Entry 6AMO (X-ray diffraction, 2.50 A resolution); this record covers chains A and T of the 4 polymer chains in the assembly.

== Chain A ==
Name: HIV-1 reverse transcriptase P66 subunit
From: Human immunodeficiency virus type 1 group M subtype B (isolate BH10)
Notes: EC 2.7.7.49, 2.7.7.7
Reference sequence: P03366 (POL_HV1B1); residues 1-554 here correspond to UniProt positions 600-1153 (UniProt number = residue number + 599)
Chain sequence (556 residues; numbered -1 to 554; the number before each row is that of its first residue; numbers below 1 keep their minus sign (Met-1 is residue -1)):
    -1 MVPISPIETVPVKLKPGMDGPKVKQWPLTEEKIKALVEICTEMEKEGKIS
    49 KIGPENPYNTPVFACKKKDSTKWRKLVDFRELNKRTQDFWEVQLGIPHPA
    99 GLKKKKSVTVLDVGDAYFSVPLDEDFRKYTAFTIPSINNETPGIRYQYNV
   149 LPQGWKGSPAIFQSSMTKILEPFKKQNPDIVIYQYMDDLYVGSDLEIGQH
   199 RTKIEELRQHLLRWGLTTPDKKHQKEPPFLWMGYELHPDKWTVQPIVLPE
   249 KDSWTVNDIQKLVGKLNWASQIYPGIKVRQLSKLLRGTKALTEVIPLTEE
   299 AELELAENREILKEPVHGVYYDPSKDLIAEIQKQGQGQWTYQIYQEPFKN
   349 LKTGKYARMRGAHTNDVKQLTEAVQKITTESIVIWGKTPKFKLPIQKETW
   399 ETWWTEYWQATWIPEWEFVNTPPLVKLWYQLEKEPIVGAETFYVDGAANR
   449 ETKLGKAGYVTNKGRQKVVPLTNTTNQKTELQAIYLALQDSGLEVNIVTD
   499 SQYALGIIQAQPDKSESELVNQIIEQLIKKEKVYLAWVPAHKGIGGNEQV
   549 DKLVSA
Not modelled in the structure: 554
Construct notes: initiating methionine (-1); expression tag (0); engineered mutation Cys63 (Ile662 in P03366), Ser280 (Cys879 in P03366)
Ion coordination: Mg2+ site 1: Asp110, Val111, Asp185 (together with D4T); Mg2+ site 2: Asp443, Glu478, Asp498
Ligand contacts: D4T (2',3'-dehydro-2',3'-deoxy-thymidine 5'-triphosphate): Lys65, Arg72, Asp110, Val111, Gly112, Asp113, Ala114, Tyr115, Gln151, Met184, Asp185, Lys220
UniProt features mapped onto this chain:
  - region: Phe227 to His235 (RT 'primer grip')
  - motif: Trp398 to Trp414 (Tryptophan repeat motif)
  - binding site (Mg(2+)): Asp110, Asp185, Asp186, Asp443, Glu478, Asp498, Asp549
  - site: Trp401 (Essential for RT p66/p51 heterodimerization), Trp414 (Essential for RT p66/p51 heterodimerization), Phe440, Tyr441 (Cleavage)

== Chain T ==
Molecule: 27-nt DNA strand
Sequence (27 nucleotides; numbered 701 to 727; the number before each row is that of its first residue):
   701 ATGAACGGCGCCCGAACAGGGACTGTG
Not modelled in the structure: 701-703, 726-727

== How chain A and chain T interact ==
Contacting residue pairs - 41 pairs, chain A then chain T:
  Phe61(A) - DA704(T)  base contact
  Phe61(A) - DA705(T)  sugar contact
  Ala62(A) - DA704(T)  hydrogen bond to the base
  Leu74(A) - DA705(T)  base contact
  Asp76(A) - DA705(T)  sugar contact
  Arg78(A) - DA705(T)  phosphate contact
  Arg78(A) - DC706(T)  phosphate contact
  Asn81(A) - DC706(T)  sugar contact
  Glu89(A) - DG707(T)  phosphate contact
  Glu89(A) - DG708(T)  phosphate contact
  Gln91(A) - DG708(T)  sugar contact
  Leu92(A) - DC709(T)  sugar contact
  Ile94(A) - DG708(T)  base contact
  Ile94(A) - DC709(T)  sugar contact
  Gly152(A) - DA705(T)  base contact
  Gly152(A) - DC706(T)  sugar contact
  Lys154(A) - DC706(T)  phosphate contact
  Pro157(A) - DC706(T)  base contact
  Pro157(A) - DG707(T)  sugar contact
  Tyr183(A) - DG707(T)  hydrogen bond to the base
  Tyr183(A) - DG708(T)  base contact
  Asn265(A) - DC711(T)  sugar contact
  Asn265(A) - DC712(T)  phosphate contact
  Val276(A) - DC712(T)  phosphate contact
  Ser280(A) - DC712(T)  phosphate contact
  Ser280(A) - DC713(T)  phosphate contact
  Leu283(A) - DC713(T)  sugar contact
  Arg284(A) - DC713(T)  salt bridge to the phosphate
  Arg284(A) - DG714(T)  phosphate contact
  Gly285(A) - DG714(T)  hydrogen bond to the phosphate
  Lys287(A) - DG714(T)  hydrogen bond to the phosphate
  Lys287(A) - DA715(T)  salt bridge to the phosphate
  Lys353(A) - DC712(T)  salt bridge to the phosphate
  Ala355(A) - DC712(T)  phosphate contact
  Lys374(A) - DC711(T)  salt bridge to the phosphate
  Arg448(A) - DC723(T)  hydrogen bond to the base
  Asn474(A) - DC723(T)  sugar contact
  Asp498(A) - DA722(T)  phosphate contact
  Gln500(A) - DG721(T)  sugar contact
  Gln500(A) - DA722(T)  hydrogen bond to the phosphate
  His539(A) - DC723(T)  salt bridge to the phosphate
Other interface residues (no listed pair), chain A (41 interface residues in all): Lys30, Cys63, Val75, Gly93, Tyr115, Gln151, Trp153, Lys281, Arg356, Ala446, Gln475, Ser499
Other interface residues (no listed pair), chain T (16 interface residues in all): DG710, DT724

== Summary ==
The interface between chain A and chain T involves 41 residues on one side and 16 on the other, with 6
hydrogen bonds and 5 salt bridges. Polar contacts include Ala62(A)-DA704(T), Tyr183(A)-DG707(T) and
Arg448(A)-DC723(T). Chain A binds compound D4T.
Here chain A is HIV-1 reverse transcriptase P66 subunit (Human immunodeficiency virus type 1 group M subtype B
(isolate BH10)) and chain T is a 27-nt DNA strand. Entry 6AMO (Structure of HIV-1 reverse transcriptase (RT)
ternary complex with a double stranded DNA and an incoming ...) was determined by X-ray diffraction together
with 6AN2, 6AN8, 6ANQ, 6ASW, 6AVM and 6AVT from the same study.
